Entry 9PCZ (electron microscopy, 3.65 A resolution); this record covers chains A and F of the 14 polymer chains in the assembly.

# Chain A (and F)
Name: Vesicle-fusing ATPase
Organism: Cricetulus griseus
Notes: EC 3.6.4.6; chain F of this document is another copy of the same molecule, construct and numbering; everything in this record applies to it too
UniProt: P18708 (NSF_CRIGR); residue numbers follow UniProt; this construct covers 1-744
Amino-acid sequence (747 residues; row label = number of the first residue in the row; numbers below 1 keep their minus sign (Gly-2 is residue -2)):
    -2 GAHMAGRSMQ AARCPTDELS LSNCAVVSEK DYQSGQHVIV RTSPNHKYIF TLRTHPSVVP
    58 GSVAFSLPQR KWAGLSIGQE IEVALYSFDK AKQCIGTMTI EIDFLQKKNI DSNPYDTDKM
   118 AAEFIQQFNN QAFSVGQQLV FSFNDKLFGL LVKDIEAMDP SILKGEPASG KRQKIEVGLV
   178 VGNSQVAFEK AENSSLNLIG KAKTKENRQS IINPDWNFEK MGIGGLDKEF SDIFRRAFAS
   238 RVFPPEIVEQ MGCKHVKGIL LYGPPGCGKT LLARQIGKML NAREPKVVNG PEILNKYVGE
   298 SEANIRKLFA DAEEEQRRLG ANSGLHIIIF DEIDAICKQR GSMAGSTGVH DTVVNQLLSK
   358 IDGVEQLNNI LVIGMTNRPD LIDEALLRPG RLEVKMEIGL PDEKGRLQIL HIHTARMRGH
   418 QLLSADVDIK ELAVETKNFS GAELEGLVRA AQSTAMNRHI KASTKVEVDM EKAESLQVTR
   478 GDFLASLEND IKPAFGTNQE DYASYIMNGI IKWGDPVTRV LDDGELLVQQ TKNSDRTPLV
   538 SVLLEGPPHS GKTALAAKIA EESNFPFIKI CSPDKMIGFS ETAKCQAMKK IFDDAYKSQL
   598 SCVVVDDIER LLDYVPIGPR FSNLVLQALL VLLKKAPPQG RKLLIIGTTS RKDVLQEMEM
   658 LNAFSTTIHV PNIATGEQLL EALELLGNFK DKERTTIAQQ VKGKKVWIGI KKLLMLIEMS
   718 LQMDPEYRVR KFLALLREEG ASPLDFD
Disordered / not traced: -2 to 0, 156-168, 741-744 (chain F: -2 to 208, 336-343, 460-466, 741-744)
Construct notes: expression tag (-2 to 0)
Metal / ion sites: Mg2+: Thr550 (together with ATP)
Residues lining bound ligands:
  - ADP (adenosine-5'-diphosphate): Ile220, Gly221, Leu223, Pro262, Gly263, Cys264, Gly265, Lys266, Thr267, Leu268, Ile406, His410, Ala439, Glu442
  - ATP (adenosine-5'-triphosphate): Met504, Asn505, Gly506, Ile507, Ile508, Trp510, Val514, Pro545, His546, Ser547, Gly548, Lys549, Thr550, Ala551, Leu552, Ser647, Ile707, Lys708, Leu711
Curated features (UniProtKB/Swiss-Prot):
  - binding site (ATP): Asn505 to Trp510, Pro545 to Leu552
  - binding site (Mg(2+)): Thr550
  - modified residue: Lys105 (N6-acetyllysine), Ser207 (Phosphoserine), Tyr259 (Phosphotyrosine), Ser569 (Phosphoserine)
From the paper describing this entry:
  - post-translational modification sites: Ser207 (citing earlier work)

# Interface between chain A and chain F
Residue-residue contacts (42; chain A residue first):
  Glu289(A) - Asp380(F)
  Asn292(A) - Thr344(F)  hydrogen bond
  Glu297(A) - Thr344(F)
  Arg413(A) - Gln247(F)
  Arg413(A) - Gly249(F)
  His417(A) - Gln247(F)  hydrogen bond (side chain-backbone)
  Arg446(A) - Lys251(F)
  Arg446(A) - Glu390(F)  salt bridge
  Ser450(A) - Arg233(F)  hydrogen bond
  Met453(A) - Ala236(F)
  Met453(A) - Phe240(F)
  Met453(A) - Met248(F)  hydrophobic
  Asn454(A) - Arg232(F)
  Ile457(A) - Val239(F)  hydrophobic
  Ile457(A) - Phe240(F)  hydrophobic
  Leu473(A) - Phe240(F)  hydrophobic
  Leu473(A) - Ile244(F)  hydrophobic
  Asn505(A) - Arg533(F)
  Ile574(A) - Lys586(F)
  Ile574(A) - Val628(F)  hydrophobic
  Ile574(A) - Leu629(F)  hydrophobic
  Arg607(A) - Gln624(F)  hydrogen bond
  Arg607(A) - Leu627(F)
  Asp610(A) - Asn620(F)  hydrogen bond (backbone-side chain)
  Asp610(A) - Gln624(F)
  Tyr611(A) - Gln624(F)  hydrogen bond (backbone-side chain)
  Val612(A) - Asn620(F)
  Val612(A) - Leu623(F)  hydrophobic
  Ile614(A) - Phe618(F)  hydrophobic
  Ile614(A) - Glu654(F)
  Arg617(A) - Pro616(F)
  Arg617(A) - Phe618(F)
  Arg648(A) - Glu656(F)
  Leu683(A) - Arg533(F)
  Met712(A) - Thr534(F)
  Met712(A) - Ser662(F)
  Glu715(A) - Asp532(F)
  Glu715(A) - Arg533(F)  salt bridge
  Met716(A) - Thr663(F)
  Gln719(A) - Gln526(F)  hydrogen bond
  Gln719(A) - Gln527(F)
  Gln719(A) - Ser531(F)
Other interface residues (no listed pair), chain A (37 interface residues in all): Met414, Leu419, Gln449, His456, Glu471, His546, Pro570, Asp571, Phe576, Pro613, Lys709, Leu711
Other interface residues (no listed pair), chain F (40 interface residues in all): Phe235, Glu246, Arg617, Leu621, Ala625, Lys632, Met655, Asn659

# Overview
37 residues of chain A and 40 residues of chain F are in contact, with 7 hydrogen bonds and 2 salt bridges.
Among the polar pairs are Arg446(A)-Glu390(F), Glu715(A)-Arg533(F) and Asn292(A)-Thr344(F). Bound to chain A:
ADP and ATP. The paper reports a modification site at Ser207(A).
Chain A and chain F are both Vesicle-fusing ATPase (Cricetulus griseus); the structure, 22bin20S complex
(NSF-alphaSNAP-2:2 syntaxin-1a:SNAP-25), hydrolyzing, class 15, was determined by electron microscopy,
deposited together with 9OJR, 9OJU, 9OJZ, 9OK3, 9OK5, 9OKC and 17 further entries.
